Entry 8EHF (electron microscopy, 3.30 A resolution); this record covers chains G and I of the 8 polymer chains in the assembly.

Chain G:
Name: DNA-directed RNA polymerase subunit alpha
From: Escherichia coli
Notes: EC 2.7.7.6
UniProtKB: P0A7Z6 (RPOA_ECO57); residue numbers follow UniProt; this construct covers 1-234
Chain sequence (239 residues; numbered 1 to 239; the number before each row is that of its first residue):
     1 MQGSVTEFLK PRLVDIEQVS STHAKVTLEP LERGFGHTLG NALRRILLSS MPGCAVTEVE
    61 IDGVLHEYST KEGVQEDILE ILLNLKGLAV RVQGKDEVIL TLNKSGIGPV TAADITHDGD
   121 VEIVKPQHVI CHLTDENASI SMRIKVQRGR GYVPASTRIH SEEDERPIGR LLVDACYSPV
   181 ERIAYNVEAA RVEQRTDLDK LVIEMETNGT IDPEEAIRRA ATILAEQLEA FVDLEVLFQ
Unresolved in the structure: 1-7, 160-165, 232-239
Differences from the reference sequence: expression tag (235-239)

Chain I:
Name: DNA-directed RNA polymerase subunit beta
From: Escherichia coli
Notes: EC 2.7.7.6
UniProtKB: P0A8V4 (RPOB_ECO57); numbering as in UniProt (aligned over 1-1342)
Chain sequence (1342 residues; row label = number of the first residue in the row):
     1 MVYSYTEKKR IRKDFGKRPQ VLDVPYLLSI QLDSFQKFIE QDPEGQYGLE AAFRSVFPIQ
    61 SYSGNSELQY VSYRLGEPVF DVQECQIRGV TYSAPLRVKL RLVIYEREAP EGTVKDIKEQ
   121 EVYMGEIPLM TDNGTFVING TERVIVSQLH RSPGVFFDSD KGKTHSSGKV LYNARIIPYR
   181 GSWLDFEFDP KDNLFVRIDR RRKLPATIIL RALNYTTEQI LDLFFEKVIF EIRDNKLQME
   241 LVPERLRGET ASFDIEANGK VYVEKGRRIT ARHIRQLEKD DVKLIEVPVE YIAGKVVAKD
   301 YIDESTGELI CAANMELSLD LLAKLSQSGH KRIETLFTND LDHGPYISET LRVDPTNDRL
   361 SALVEIYRMM RPGEPPTREA AESLFENLFF SEDRYDLSAV GRMKFNRSLL REEIEGSGIL
   421 SKDDIIDVMK KLIDIRNGKG EVDDIDHLGN RRIRSVGEMA ENQFRVGLVR VERAVKERLS
   481 LGDLDTLMPQ DMINAKPISA AVKEFFGSSQ LSQFMDQNNP LSEITHKRRI SALGPGGLTR
   541 ERAGFEVRDV HPTHYGRVCP IETPEGPNIG LINSLSVYAQ TNEYGFLETP YRKVTDGVVT
   601 DEIHYLSAIE EGNYVIAQAN SNLDEEGHFV EDLVTCRSKG ESSLFSRDQV DYMDVSTQQV
   661 VSVGASLIPF LEHDDANRAL MGANMQRQAV PTLRADKPLV GTGMERAVAV DSGVTAVAKR
   721 GGVVQYVDAS RIVIKVNEDE MYPGEAGIDI YNLTKYTRSN QNTCINQMPC VSLGEPVERG
   781 DVLADGPSTD LGELALGQNM RVAFMPWNGY NFEDSILVSE RVVQEDRFTT IHIQELACVS
   841 RDTKLGPEEI TADIPNVGEA ALSKLDESGI VYIGAEVTGG DILVGKVTPK GETQLTPEEK
   901 LLRAIFGEKA SDVKDSSLRV PNGVSGTVID VQVFTRDGVE KDKRALEIEE MQLKQAKKDL
   961 SEELQILEAG LFSRIRAVLV AGGVEAEKLD KLPRDRWLEL GLTDEEKQNQ LEQLAEQYDE
  1021 LKHEFEKKLE AKRRKITQGD DLAPGVLKIV KVYLAVKRRI QPGDKMAGRH GNKGVISKIN
  1081 PIEDMPYDEN GTPVDIVLNP LGVPSRMNIG QILETHLGMA AKGIGDKINA MLKQQQEVAK
  1141 LREFIQRAYD LGADVRQKVD LSTFSDEEVM RLAENLRKGM PIATPVFDGA KEAEIKELLK
  1201 LGDLPTSGQI RLYDGRTGEQ FERPVTVGYM YMLKLNHLVD DKMHARSTGS YSLVTQQPLG
  1261 GKAQFGGQRF GEMEVWALEA YGAAYTLQEM LTVKSDDVNG RTKMYKNIVD GNHQMEPGMP
  1321 ESFNVLLKEI RSLGINIELE DE
Unresolved in the structure: 1, 891-914, 1342
UniProt features mapped onto this chain:
  - modified residue (N6-acetyllysine): K1022, K1200
Ligand contacts: 4QM ((3R,5S,7R,8R,9S,10S,12S,13R,14S,17R)-10,13-dimethyl-17-[(2R)-pentan-2-yl]-2,3,4,5,6,7,8,9,11,12,14,15,16,17-tetradecahydro-1H-cyclopenta[a]phenanthrene-3,7,12-triol): Q46, Y47, Y179, D396, S398, A399, V400, R452, E458, E461, N462, E583, Y584

How chain G and chain I interact:
Contacting residue pairs (72):
  N41(G) - Y1087(I)
  N41(G) - G1215(I)
  N41(G) - R1216(I)
  N41(G) - T1217(I)
  N41(G) - G1218(I)
  R44(G) - E1083(I)
  R44(G) - Y1087(I)
  R44(G) - G1091(I)
  R45(G) - E1083(I)  hydrogen bond (side chain-backbone)
  R45(G) - D1084(I)  salt bridge
  R45(G) - G1215(I)  hydrogen bond (side chain-backbone)
  R45(G) - R1216(I)
  L48(G) - E1083(I)
  S49(G) - E1083(I)
  L65(G) - I873(I)
  H66(G) - I873(I)
  H66(G) - G874(I)
  H66(G) - T927(I)
  H66(G) - I929(I)
  E67(G) - K1057(I)  salt bridge
  Y68(G) - Y756(I)
  Y68(G) - I831(I)  hydrophobic
  Y68(G) - I929(I)  hydrophobic
  Y68(G) - A1055(I)
  Y68(G) - K1057(I)
  T70(G) - A729(I)
  T70(G) - K755(I)
  K71(G) - D728(I)
  E72(G) - D728(I)
  E72(G) - K958(I)  salt bridge
  G73(G) - Y726(I)
  G73(G) - D728(I)  hydrogen bond (backbone-side chain)
  V74(G) - D728(I)
  V74(G) - A729(I)  hydrogen bond (backbone-backbone)
  Q75(G) - V727(I)
  Q75(G) - A729(I)
  Q75(G) - V771(I)  hydrogen bond (side chain-backbone)
  Q75(G) - S772(I)
  E76(G) - A729(I)
  D77(G) - A729(I)
  D77(G) - K755(I)  salt bridge
  D77(G) - Y756(I)  hydrogen bond
  D77(G) - N766(I)
  D77(G) - M768(I)
  L79(G) - L693(I)  hydrophobic
  L79(G) - Y756(I)
  L79(G) - I831(I)  hydrophobic
  L79(G) - K1057(I)
  E80(G) - M768(I)
  L83(G) - R694(I)
  K86(G) - Q824(I)  hydrogen bond (side chain-backbone)
  K86(G) - D826(I)  salt bridge
  T134(G) - Y726(I)
  T134(G) - V727(I)  hydrogen bond (side chain-backbone)
  T134(G) - L773(I)
  D135(G) - Y726(I)
  Y152(G) - V823(I)
  Y152(G) - Q824(I)
  Y152(G) - R1059(I)  hydrogen bond
  I168(G) - G874(I)
  I168(G) - A875(I)  hydrophobic
  R170(G) - E876(I)
  D174(G) - D826(I)
  E181(G) - R821(I)  hydrogen bond (backbone-side chain)
  R182(G) - N1090(I)  hydrogen bond (side chain-backbone)
  R182(G) - G1091(I)
  R182(G) - T1092(I)
  I183(G) - G1091(I)
  A184(G) - N1090(I)
  A184(G) - G1091(I)
  Y185(G) - Y1087(I)
  Y185(G) - G1218(I)  hydrogen bond (side chain-backbone)
Also at the interface, not in a pair above, chain G (40 interface residues in all): H37, S69, I107, P154, S156, L172, C176, E204
Also at the interface, not in a pair above, chain I (49 interface residues in all): S730, P769, E820, E825, Y872, V928, V1056, I1082, E1089, P1093, D1214

Summary:
40 residues of chain G face 49 of chain I across their interface, with 12 hydrogen bonds and 5 salt bridges.
Among the polar pairs are R45(G)-D1084(I), E67(G)-K1057(I) and E72(G)-K958(I). Ligands of chain I: compound
4QM.
Chain G is DNA-directed RNA polymerase subunit alpha and chain I is DNA-directed RNA polymerase subunit beta,
both from Escherichia coli; the structure, Cryo-EM structure of his-elemental paused elongation complex with
an unfolded TL (1), was determined by electron microscopy, deposited together with 8EG7, 8EG8, 8EGB, 8EH8,
8EH9, 8EHA and 8EHI.
